8W2O - chains G and R of the 18 polymer chains in the assembly; structure by electron microscopy, 3.49 A resolution.

# Chain G
Name: 56 kDa U1 small nuclear ribonucleoprotein component
From: Saccharomyces cerevisiae S288C
Reference sequence: Q03782 (SNU56_YEAST); residues 1-492 here = UniProt positions 1-492
Amino-acid sequence (492 residues; numbered 1 to 492; the number before each row is that of its first residue):
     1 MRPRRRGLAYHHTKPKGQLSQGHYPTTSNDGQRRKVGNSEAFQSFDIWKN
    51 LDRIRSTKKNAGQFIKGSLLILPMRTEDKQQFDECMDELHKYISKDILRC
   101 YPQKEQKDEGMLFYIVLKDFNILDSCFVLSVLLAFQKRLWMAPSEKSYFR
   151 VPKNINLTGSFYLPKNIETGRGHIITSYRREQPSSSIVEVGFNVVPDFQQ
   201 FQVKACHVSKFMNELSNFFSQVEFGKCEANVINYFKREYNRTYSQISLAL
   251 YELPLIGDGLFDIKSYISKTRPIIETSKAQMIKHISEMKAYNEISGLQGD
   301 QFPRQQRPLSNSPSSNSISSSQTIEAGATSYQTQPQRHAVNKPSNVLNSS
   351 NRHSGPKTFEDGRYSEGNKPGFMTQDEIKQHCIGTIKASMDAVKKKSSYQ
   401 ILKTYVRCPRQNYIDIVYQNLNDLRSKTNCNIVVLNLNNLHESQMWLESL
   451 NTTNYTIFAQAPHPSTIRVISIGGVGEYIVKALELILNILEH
Unresolved in the structure: 1-43, 105-110, 171-184, 296-492
Swiss-Prot annotation at these positions:
  - mutagenesis: Ser125 (S125F: Loss of function)

# Chain R
Molecule: U1 snRNA
From: Saccharomyces cerevisiae S288C
Sequence (568 nucleotides; each row starts with the number of its first residue):
     1 AUACUUACCUUAAGAUAUCAGAGGAGAUCAAGAAGUCCUACUGAUCAAAC
    51 AUGCGCUUCCAAUAGUAGAAGGACGUUAAGCAUUUAUCAUUGAACUAUAA
   101 UUGUUCAUUGAAGUCAUUGAUGCAAACUCCUUGGUCACACACACAUACGG
   151 CGCGGAAGGCGUGUUUGCUGACGUUUCCAUUCCCUUGUUUCAAUCAUUGG
   201 UUAAUCCCUUGAUUCCUUUGGGGAUUUUUGGGUUAAACUGAUUUUUGGGG
   251 CCCUUUGUUUCUUCUGCCUGGAGAAGUUUGACACCAAAUUCAAAUUGGUG
   301 UUAGGGGAGCUGGGGCCUUUCAAAAGAGAGCUUUGUAGAGGCAUUCUUUU
   351 UGACUACUUUUCUCUAGCGUGCCAUUUUAGUUUUUGACGGCAGAUUCGAA
   401 UGAACUUAAGUUUAUGAUGAAGGUAUGGCUGUUGAGAUUAUUUGGUCGGG
   451 AUUGUAGUUUGAAGAUGUGCUCUUUUGAGCAGUCUCAACUUUGCUCGUUC
   501 CCGUUAUGGGAAAAAUUUUGGAAGGUCUUGGUAGGAACGGGUGGAUCUUA
   551 UAAUUUUUGAUUUAUUUU
Unresolved in the structure: 1-6, 26-32, 97-102, 203-234, 326-512, 566-568

# Chain G / chain R interface
Residue-residue contacts - 17 pairs, chain G then chain R:
  Asn166(G) with A79(R), base contact; U118(R), hydrogen bond to the phosphate
  Ile167(G) with A79(R), base contact
  Glu168(G) with A79(R), base contact
  Gly225(G) with U118(R), phosphate contact
  Lys226(G) with U83(R), base contact; U84(R), base contact; U117(R), hydrogen bond to the sugar; U118(R), phosphate contact; G119(R), hydrogen bond to the base; A120(R), base contact
  Cys227(G) with A86(R), base contact
  Glu228(G) with A86(R), base contact
  Asn233(G) with C106(R), phosphate contact; A107(R), phosphate contact
  Lys236(G) with C106(R), hydrogen bond to the phosphate; A107(R), salt bridge to the phosphate
Interface residues without a listed pair, chain G (10 interface residues in all): Asn230
Interface residues without a listed pair, chain R (12 interface residues in all): U85, U87

# Overview
10 residues of chain G face 12 of chain R across their interface; the contacts include 4 hydrogen bonds and 1
salt bridge. Among the polar pairs are Lys226(G)-G119(R), Lys226(G)-U117(R) and Asn166(G)-U118(R). From
UniProt: one mutagenesis site on chain G.
Here chain G is 56 kDa U1 small nuclear ribonucleoprotein component and chain R is U1 snRNA, both from
Saccharomyces cerevisiae S288C. Entry 8W2O (Yeast U1 snRNP with humanized U1C Zinc-Finger domain) was
determined by electron microscopy.
